4H9Q - chains A and B of the 3 polymer chains in the assembly; structure by X-ray diffraction, 1.95 A resolution.

Chain A:
Molecule: Histone H3.3
From: Homo sapiens
UniProtKB: P84243 (H33_HUMAN); residues 1-135 here correspond to UniProt positions 2-136 (UniProt number = residue number + 1)
Amino-acid sequence (135 residues; each row starts with the number of its first residue):
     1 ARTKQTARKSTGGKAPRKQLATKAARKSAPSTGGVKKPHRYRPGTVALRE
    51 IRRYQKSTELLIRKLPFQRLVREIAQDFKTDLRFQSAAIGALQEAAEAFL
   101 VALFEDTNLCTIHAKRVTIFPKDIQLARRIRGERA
Not modelled in the structure: 1-36, 135
Construct notes: engineered mutation Ala96 (Ser97 in P84243), Phe99 (Tyr100 in P84243), Ala102 (Gly103 in P84243), Thr111 (Ala112 in P84243), Phe120 (Met121 in P84243)
Swiss-Prot annotation at these positions:
  - site: Ser31 (Interaction with ZMYND11)
  - modified residue: Arg2 (Asymmetric dimethylarginine), Thr3 (Phosphothreonine), Lys4 (Allysine), Gln5 (5-glutamyl dopamine), Thr6 (Phosphothreonine), Arg8 (Citrulline), Lys9 (N6,N6,N6-trimethyllysine), Ser10 (ADP-ribosylserine), Thr11 (Phosphothreonine), Lys14 (N6-(2-hydroxyisobutyryl)lysine), Arg17 (Asymmetric dimethylarginine), Lys18 (N6-(2-hydroxyisobutyryl)lysine), Lys23 (N6-(2-hydroxyisobutyryl)lysine), Arg26 (Citrulline), Lys27 (N6,N6,N6-trimethyllysine), Ser28 (ADP-ribosylserine), Ser31 (Phosphoserine), Lys36 (N6,N6,N6-trimethyllysine), Lys37 (N6-methyllysine), Tyr41 (Phosphotyrosine) and 9 more in UniProt
  - lipidation: Lys18 (N6-decanoyllysine)

Chain B:
Molecule: Histone H4
From: Homo sapiens
UniProtKB: P62805 (H4_HUMAN); residues 1-102 here correspond to UniProt positions 2-103 (UniProt number = residue number + 1)
Amino-acid sequence (102 residues; row label = number of the first residue in the row):
     1 SGRGKGGKGLGKGGAKRHRKVLRDNIQGITKPAIRRLARRGGVKRISGLI
    51 YEETRGVLKVFLENVIRDAVTYTEHAKRKTVTAMDVVYALKRQGRTLYGF
   101 GG
Not modelled in the structure: 1-19
Swiss-Prot annotation at these positions:
  - DNA-binding region: Lys16 to Lys20
  - modified residue: Ser1 (N-acetylserine), Arg3 (Asymmetric dimethylarginine), Lys5 (N6-(2-hydroxyisobutyryl)lysine), Lys8 (N6-(2-hydroxyisobutyryl)lysine), Lys12 (N6-(2-hydroxyisobutyryl)lysine), Lys16 (N6-(2-hydroxyisobutyryl)lysine), Lys20 (N6,N6,N6-trimethyllysine), Lys31 (N6-(2-hydroxyisobutyryl)lysine), Lys44 (N6-(2-hydroxyisobutyryl)lysine), Ser47 (Phosphoserine), Tyr51 (Phosphotyrosine), Lys59 (N6-(2-hydroxyisobutyryl)lysine), Lys77 (N6-(2-hydroxyisobutyryl)lysine), Lys79 (N6-(2-hydroxyisobutyryl)lysine), Thr80 (Phosphothreonine), Tyr88 (Phosphotyrosine), Lys91 (N6-(2-hydroxyisobutyryl)lysine)
  - cross-link (Glycyl lysine isopeptide (Lys-Gly)): Lys12 (interchain with G-Cter in SUMO2), Lys20 (interchain with G-Cter in SUMO2), Lys31 (interchain with G-Cter in SUMO2), Lys59 (interchain with G-Cter in SUMO2), Lys79 (interchain with G-Cter in SUMO2), Lys91 (interchain with G-Cter in SUMO2)

Chain A / chain B interface:
Contacting residue pairs (83):
  Glu59(A) - Arg40(B)  hydrogen bond (backbone-side chain)
  Leu61(A) - Ala33(B)
  Leu61(A) - Arg36(B)
  Leu61(A) - Leu37(B)
  Leu61(A) - Arg40(B)
  Ile62(A) - Ile29(B)  hydrophobic
  Ile62(A) - Leu37(B)  hydrophobic
  Ile62(A) - Leu58(B)  hydrophobic
  Pro66(A) - Gly28(B)
  Phe67(A) - Leu62(B)  hydrophobic
  Leu70(A) - Leu58(B)  hydrophobic
  Leu70(A) - Leu62(B)  hydrophobic
  Glu73(A) - Lys59(B)  salt bridge
  Ile74(A) - Lys59(B)
  Ile74(A) - Leu62(B)  hydrophobic
  Ile74(A) - Glu63(B)
  Ile74(A) - Ile66(B)  hydrophobic
  Phe78(A) - Glu63(B)
  Phe78(A) - Arg67(B)
  Lys79(A) - Glu74(B)  salt bridge
  Asp81(A) - Lys79(B)
  Leu82(A) - Val70(B)  hydrophobic
  Leu82(A) - Lys79(B)
  Arg83(A) - Lys79(B)  hydrogen bond (backbone-backbone)
  Arg83(A) - Thr80(B)
  Arg83(A) - Val81(B)  hydrogen bond (backbone-backbone)
  Phe84(A) - Val81(B)
  Gln85(A) - Thr80(B)
  Gln85(A) - Val81(B)  hydrogen bond (backbone-backbone)
  Gln85(A) - Thr82(B)
  Gln85(A) - Ala83(B)  hydrogen bond (side chain-backbone)
  Ala88(A) - Val81(B)
  Ala88(A) - Thr82(B)
  Ala88(A) - Ala83(B)
  Ala88(A) - Val86(B)  hydrophobic
  Ala91(A) - Val86(B)  hydrophobic
  Leu92(A) - Val65(B)  hydrophobic
  Leu92(A) - Val86(B)  hydrophobic
  Ala95(A) - Leu90(B)  hydrophobic
  Ala95(A) - Thr96(B)
  Ala96(A) - Leu58(B)  hydrophobic
  Ala96(A) - Phe61(B)  hydrophobic
  Ala96(A) - Leu62(B)  hydrophobic
  Glu97(A) - Leu37(B)
  Phe99(A) - Val57(B)  hydrophobic
  Phe99(A) - Phe61(B)  hydrophobic
  Phe99(A) - Thr96(B)
  Leu100(A) - Leu37(B)  hydrophobic
  Leu100(A) - Val57(B)  hydrophobic
  Val101(A) - Leu37(B)  hydrophobic
  Val101(A) - Arg40(B)
  Val101(A) - Gly41(B)
  Ala102(A) - Arg95(B)
  Leu103(A) - Val57(B)  hydrophobic
  Leu103(A) - Arg95(B)
  Phe104(A) - Ala38(B)  hydrophobic
  Phe104(A) - Gly41(B)
  Phe104(A) - Val43(B)
  Phe104(A) - Thr54(B)
  Glu105(A) - Gly41(B)
  Asp106(A) - Arg95(B)  salt bridge
  Asn108(A) - Gly41(B)  hydrogen bond (side chain-backbone)
  Asn108(A) - Gly42(B)
  Arg116(A) - Lys44(B)
  Arg116(A) - Arg45(B)
  Thr118(A) - Arg45(B)  hydrogen bond
  Thr118(A) - Ile46(B)
  Thr118(A) - Ser47(B)
  Ile119(A) - Val43(B)  hydrophobic
  Ile119(A) - Arg45(B)  hydrogen bond (backbone-backbone)
  Ile119(A) - Ile46(B)
  Ile119(A) - Ser47(B)  hydrogen bond (backbone-backbone)
  Ile119(A) - Ile50(B)
  Phe120(A) - Ser47(B)
  Phe120(A) - Ile50(B)
  Pro121(A) - Ser47(B)
  Pro121(A) - Leu49(B)  hydrophobic
  Pro121(A) - Ile50(B)
  Pro121(A) - Glu53(B)
  Arg131(A) - Arg95(B)
  Gly132(A) - Arg95(B)
  Glu133(A) - Gly94(B)
  Glu133(A) - Arg95(B)  salt bridge
Interface residues without a listed pair, chain A (43 interface residues in all): Val71, Ala87, Ala98, Val117, Ile124
Interface residues without a listed pair, chain B (40 interface residues in all): Gln93

In short:
43 residues of chain A face 40 of chain B across their interface, with 9 hydrogen bonds and 4 salt bridges.
Among the polar pairs are Glu73(A)-Lys59(B), Lys79(A)-Glu74(B) and Asp106(A)-Arg95(B). Curated annotation
(UniProt) lists a DNA-binding region on chain B.
Here chain A is Histone H3.3 and chain B is Histone H4, both from Homo sapiens. Entry 4H9Q (Complex structure
4 of DAXX(E225A)/H3.3(sub5)/H4) was determined by X-ray diffraction.
